Entry 2UXU (X-ray diffraction, 2.30 A resolution); this record covers chains A and B.

[Chain A (and B)]
Molecule: Hth-type transcriptional regulator ttgr
From: Pseudomonas putida
Notes: chain B of this document is another copy of the same molecule, construct and numbering; everything in this record applies to it too
UniProtKB: Q9AIU0 (TTGR_PSEPU); numbering as in UniProt (aligned over 1-210)
Chain sequence (210 residues; each row starts with the number of its first residue):
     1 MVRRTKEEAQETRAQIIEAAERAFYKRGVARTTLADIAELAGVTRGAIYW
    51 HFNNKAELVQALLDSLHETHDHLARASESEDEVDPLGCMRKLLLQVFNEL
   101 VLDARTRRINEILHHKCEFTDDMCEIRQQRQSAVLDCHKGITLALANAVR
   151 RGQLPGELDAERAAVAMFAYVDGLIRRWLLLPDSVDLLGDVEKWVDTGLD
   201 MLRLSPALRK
Unresolved in the structure: 1-4 (chain B: 1-5)
Swiss-Prot annotation at these positions:
  - DNA-binding region: Thr33 to Phe52 (H-T-H motif)
Ligand contacts: naringenin (NAR): Leu66, Leu92, Leu93, Val96, Asn110, Cys137, Ile141, Met167, Val171, Ile175
What the authors report for this chain:
  - binding site for naringenin: Leu66, Leu92, Leu93, Val96, Asn110, Ile141, Phe168, Val171, Ile175
  - mutagenesis - R176G: unchanged binding to naringenin

[Interface between chain A and chain B]
Residue-residue contacts - 98 pairs, chain A then chain B:
  Lys26(A) with Thr120(B); Asp121(B), salt bridge
  Arg27(A) with Glu118(B); Thr120(B)
  Gly28(A) with Glu118(B); Thr120(B)
  Val29(A) with Glu118(B), hydrogen bond (backbone-side chain)
  Ala30(A) with Arg31(B); Glu118(B), hydrogen bond (backbone-side chain)
  Arg31(A) with Ala30(B); Arg31(B); Glu118(B), salt bridge; Thr120(B), hydrogen bond; Asp122(B), salt bridge
  His115(A) with Glu118(B); Phe119(B), hydrogen bond (backbone-backbone)
  Lys116(A) with Glu118(B); Phe119(B), hydrogen bond (side chain-backbone)
  Cys117(A) with His115(B); Glu118(B)
  Glu118(A) with Arg27(B); Gly28(B); Val29(B), hydrogen bond (side chain-backbone); Ala30(B), hydrogen bond (side chain-backbone); His115(B); Lys116(B); Glu118(B)
  Phe119(A) with His115(B), hydrogen bond (backbone-backbone); Lys116(B); Leu180(B), hydrophobic
  Thr120(A) with Arg27(B); Arg31(B)
  Asp122(A) with Arg31(B), salt bridge
  Arg127(A) with Glu111(B), salt bridge; Leu179(B), hydrogen bond (side chain-backbone); Leu180(B)
  Arg130(A) with Leu180(B)
  Gln131(A) with Leu180(B), hydrogen bond (side chain-backbone); Leu181(B)
  Val134(A) with Arg177(B); Leu180(B), hydrophobic
  Leu135(A) with Leu181(B), hydrophobic
  His138(A) with Arg177(B), hydrogen bond
  Arg162(A) with Trp194(B)
  Val165(A) with Leu174(B), hydrophobic; Trp194(B), hydrophobic
  Ala166(A) with Tyr170(B)
  Ala169(A) with Ala169(B); Tyr170(B); Gly173(B); Leu174(B)
  Tyr170(A) with Ala166(B); Ala169(B)
  Asp172(A) with Arg176(B), salt bridge
  Gly173(A) with Ala169(B); Arg176(B)
  Leu174(A) with Val165(B), hydrophobic; Ala169(B)
  Arg176(A) with His114(B), hydrogen bond (side chain-backbone); Asp172(B); Arg176(B)
  Arg177(A) with Val134(B); His138(B), hydrogen bond; Val165(B); Phe168(B)
  Leu179(A) with Arg127(B), hydrogen bond (backbone-side chain)
  Leu180(A) with Phe119(B), hydrophobic; Arg127(B), hydrogen bond (backbone-side chain); Gln131(B), hydrogen bond (backbone-side chain); Val134(B), hydrophobic
  Leu181(A) with Gln131(B); Val134(B), hydrophobic; Leu135(B), hydrophobic
  Val185(A) with Val165(B), hydrophobic
  Lys193(A) with Arg162(B)
  Trp194(A) with Arg162(B); Val165(B), hydrophobic
  Asp196(A) with Ala207(B)
  Thr197(A) with Met201(B); Ala207(B); Leu208(B)
  Asp200(A) with Ser205(B), hydrogen bond; Pro206(B); Ala207(B), hydrogen bond (side chain-backbone)
  Met201(A) with Thr197(B); Met201(B), hydrophobic
  Leu204(A) with Leu204(B); Ser205(B); Pro206(B)
  Ser205(A) with Thr197(B); Asp200(B), hydrogen bond
  Pro206(A) with Asp200(B); Leu204(B)
  Ala207(A) with Lys193(B); Asp196(B); Thr197(B); Asp200(B), hydrogen bond (backbone-side chain)
  Leu208(A) with Thr197(B)
Interface residues without a listed pair, chain A (51 interface residues in all): Glu111, His114, Asp121, Phe168, Pro182, Ser184, Arg203
Interface residues without a listed pair, chain B (51 interface residues in all): Lys26, Leu113, Cys117, Arg130, Ser184, Val185, Lys210

[In short]
The chain A/chain B interface involves 51 residues from each chain, with 20 hydrogen bonds and 6 salt bridges.
Polar pairs include Lys26(A)-Asp121(B), Arg31(A)-Glu118(B) and Arg31(A)-Asp122(B). Chain A binds naringenin.
The paper reports a binding site for naringenin at Leu66(A), Leu92(A) and Leu93(A) among others; R176G of
chain A leaves binding to naringenin unchanged.
Chain A and chain B are both Hth-type transcriptional regulator ttgr (Pseudomonas putida); the structure, TtgR
in complex with Naringenin, was determined by X-ray diffraction together with 2UXH, 2UXI, 2UXO and 2UXP from
the same study.
